Entry 5XPF (X-ray diffraction, 1.04 A resolution); this record covers chain A.

[Chain A]
Protein: Endolysin
Organism: Enterobacteria phage T4
Notes: EC 3.2.1.17
UniProtKB: D9IEF7 (D9IEF7_BPT4); residue numbers follow UniProt; this construct covers 1-164
Sequence (164 residues; each row starts with the number of its first residue):
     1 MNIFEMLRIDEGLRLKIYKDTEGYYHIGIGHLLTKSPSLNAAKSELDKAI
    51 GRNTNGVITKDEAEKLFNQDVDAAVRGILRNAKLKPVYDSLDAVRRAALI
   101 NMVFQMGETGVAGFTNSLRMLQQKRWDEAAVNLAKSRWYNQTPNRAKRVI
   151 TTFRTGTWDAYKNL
Differences from the reference sequence: engineered mutation H26 (Thr in D9IEF7), T54 (Cys in D9IEF7), A97 (Cys in D9IEF7)
Metal / ion sites: Na+ site 1 near E11 (its only coordinating residue here); Na+ site 2: Y25, P37; Na+ site 3: G30, F104
Ligand contacts:
  - hexane-1,6-diol (HEZ), molecule 1: L13, R14, L15, K16, I17, Y18
  - hexane-1,6-diol (HEZ), molecule 2: E22, Q105, M106, G110, F114, R137, W138
  - hexane-1,6-diol (HEZ), molecule 3: L33, T34, S36, A41, E45
  - hexane-1,6-diol (HEZ), molecule 4: R119, Q123, R125
Reported in the primary citation:
  - catalytic residues: E11 (proposed by the authors, not directly observed)

[In short]
Ligands of chain A: 4 copies of hexane-1,6-diol. Y25 and P37 form the Na+ site 2. G30 and F104 form the Na+
site 3. The paper reports the catalytic residue E11.
Chain A is Endolysin (Enterobacteria phage T4); the structure, High-resolution X-ray structure of the T26H
mutant of T4 lysozyme, was determined by X-ray diffraction together with 5XPE from the same study.
